Entry 6MJ2 (electron microscopy, 6.36 A resolution (low resolution: residue-level contacts below are approximate; hydrogen-bond / salt-bridge calls are withheld)); this record covers chains A and B of the 4 polymer chains in the assembly.

== Chain A (and B) ==
Molecule: Transient receptor potential cation channel subfamily M member 2
From: Homo sapiens
Notes: chain B of this document is another copy of the same molecule, construct and numbering; everything in this record applies to it too
Reference sequence: O94759 (TRPM2_HUMAN); residues 1-1503 here = UniProt positions 1-1503
Amino-acid sequence (1503 residues; row label = number of the first residue in the row):
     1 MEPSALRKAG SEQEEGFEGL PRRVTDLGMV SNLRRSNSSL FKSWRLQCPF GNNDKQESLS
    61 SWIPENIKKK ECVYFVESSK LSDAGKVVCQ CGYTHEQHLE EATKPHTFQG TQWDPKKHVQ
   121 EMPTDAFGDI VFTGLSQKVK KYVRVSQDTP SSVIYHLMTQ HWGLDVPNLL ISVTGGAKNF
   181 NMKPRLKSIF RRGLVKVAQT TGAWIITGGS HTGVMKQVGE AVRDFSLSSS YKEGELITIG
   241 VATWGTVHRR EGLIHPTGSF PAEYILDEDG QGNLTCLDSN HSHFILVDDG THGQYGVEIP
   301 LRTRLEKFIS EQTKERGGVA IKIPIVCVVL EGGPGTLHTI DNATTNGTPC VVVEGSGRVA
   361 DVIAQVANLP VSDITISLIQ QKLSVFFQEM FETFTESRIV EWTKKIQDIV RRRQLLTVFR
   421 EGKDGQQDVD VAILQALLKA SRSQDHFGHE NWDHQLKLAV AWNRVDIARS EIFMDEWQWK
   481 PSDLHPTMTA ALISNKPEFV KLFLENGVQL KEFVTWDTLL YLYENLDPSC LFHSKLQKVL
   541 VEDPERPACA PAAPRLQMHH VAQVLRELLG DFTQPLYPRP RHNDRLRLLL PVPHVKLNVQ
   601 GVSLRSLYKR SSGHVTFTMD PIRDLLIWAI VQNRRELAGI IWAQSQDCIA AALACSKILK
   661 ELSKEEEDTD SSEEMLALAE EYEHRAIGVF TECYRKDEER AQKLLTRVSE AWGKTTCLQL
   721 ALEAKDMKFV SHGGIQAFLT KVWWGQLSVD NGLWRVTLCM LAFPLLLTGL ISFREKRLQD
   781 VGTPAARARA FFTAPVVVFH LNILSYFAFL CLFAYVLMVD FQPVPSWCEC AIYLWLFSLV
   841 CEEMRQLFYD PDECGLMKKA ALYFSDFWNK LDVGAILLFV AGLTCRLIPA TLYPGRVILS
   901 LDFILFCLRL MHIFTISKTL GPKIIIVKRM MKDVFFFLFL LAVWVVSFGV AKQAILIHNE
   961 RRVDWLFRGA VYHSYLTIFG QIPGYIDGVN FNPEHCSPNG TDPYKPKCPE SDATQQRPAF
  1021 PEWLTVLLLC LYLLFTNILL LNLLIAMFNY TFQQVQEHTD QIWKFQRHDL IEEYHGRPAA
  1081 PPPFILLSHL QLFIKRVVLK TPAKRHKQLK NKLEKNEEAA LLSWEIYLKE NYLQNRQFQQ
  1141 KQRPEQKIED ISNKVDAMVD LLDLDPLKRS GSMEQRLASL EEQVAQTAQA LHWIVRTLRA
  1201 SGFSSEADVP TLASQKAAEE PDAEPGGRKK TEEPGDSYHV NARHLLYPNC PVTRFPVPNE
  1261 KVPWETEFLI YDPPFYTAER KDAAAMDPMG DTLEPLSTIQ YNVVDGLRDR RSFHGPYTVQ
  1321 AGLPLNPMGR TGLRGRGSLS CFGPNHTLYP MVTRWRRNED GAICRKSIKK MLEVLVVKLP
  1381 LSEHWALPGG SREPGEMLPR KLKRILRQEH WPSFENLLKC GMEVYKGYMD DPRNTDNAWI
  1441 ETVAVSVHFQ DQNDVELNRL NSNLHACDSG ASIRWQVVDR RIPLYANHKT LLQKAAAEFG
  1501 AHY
Unresolved in the structure: 1-66, 989-1019, 1166-1234
Curated features (UniProtKB/Swiss-Prot):
  - motif: F979 to I982 (Selectivity filter), G1390 to W1411 (Nudix box)
  - binding site (ADP-D-ribose): T174, N179, R302, G333, T336, L1381, S1382, D1431, R1433, Y1485, N1487
  - binding site (Ca(2+)): E843, Q846, N869, E1073
  - modified residue: T740 (Phosphothreonine)
  - mutagenesis: M215 (M215A: Abolishes lowering of temperature threshold for activation in response to reactive oxygen species. Abolishes channel activation in response to ADPR/Ca(2+)), Y295 (Y295A: Abolishes channel activation in response to ADP-ribose/Ca(2+)), R302 (R302A: No significant effect on channel activity; when associated with A-358. Abolishes channel activation in response to ADP-ribose/Ca(2+)), R358 (R358A: No significant effect on channel activity; when associated with A-302), K918 (K918A: Decreases in sensitivity to PIP2), K952 (K952A: Strongly reduces channel activity at ph 7.3. Increased residual channel activity after exposure to pH 5.5), H958 (H958A: No effect on channel activity), R961 (R961A: Mildly decreases channel activity), R962 (R962A: Abolishes channel activity), R968 (R968A: Abolishes channel activity), H973 (H973A: No effect on channel activity), G980 (G980A/C/S: Decreases permeability of Ca(2+) over Na(+)), 19 further mutagenesis entries in UniProt
Disulfide bonds: C327-C350
Metal / ion sites: Ca2+: E843, Q846, E1073
What the authors report for this chain:
  - Ca2+ coordination: E843, Q846, N869, E1073
  - conformationally variable residues (helix shift): I1045, Q1053
  - mutagenesis - R302A/R358A: unchanged signaling in response to ADPR

== Interface between chain A and chain B ==
Pairs across the interface (81; chain A residue first):
  S529(A) - R695(B)
  E667(A) - R695(B)
  D668(A) - Y694(B)
  D668(A) - G733(B)
  D668(A) - G734(B)
  T669(A) - T691(B)
  T669(A) - H732(B)
  D670(A) - T691(B)
  D933(A) - T919(B)
  F936(A) - L920(B)
  S947(A) - F903(B)
  F948(A) - F979(B)
  V950(A) - M818(B)
  A954(A) - R896(B)
  I955(A) - Y972(B)
  G980(A) - F979(B)
  G980(A) - Q981(B)
  I982(A) - F979(B)
  I982(A) - Q981(B)
  I982(A) - Y985(B)
  P983(A) - Y985(B)
  G984(A) - Y985(B)
  D987(A) - Y985(B)
  F1020(A) - D964(B)
  E1022(A) - R968(B)
  E1022(A) - Y972(B)
  L1024(A) - V897(B)
  L1024(A) - L901(B)
  T1025(A) - Y972(B)
  V1026(A) - V971(B)
  V1026(A) - Y972(B)
  V1026(A) - Y975(B)
  L1028(A) - L901(B)
  L1029(A) - Y975(B)
  L1029(A) - L976(B)
  L1029(A) - T977(B)
  L1029(A) - I978(B)
  L1029(A) - F979(B)
  C1030(A) - L941(B)
  C1030(A) - V945(B)
  Y1032(A) - F979(B)
  L1033(A) - I978(B)
  L1033(A) - F979(B)
  L1034(A) - V934(B)
  L1034(A) - F937(B)
  L1034(A) - L938(B)
  F1035(A) - M931(B)
  N1037(A) - L1044(B)
  I1038(A) - V934(B)
  I1038(A) - F937(B)
  L1039(A) - M911(B)
  L1041(A) - L1044(B)
  N1042(A) - M930(B)
  N1042(A) - L1044(B)
  I1045(A) - L1044(B)
  I1045(A) - F1048(B)
  A1046(A) - K923(B)
  A1046(A) - F1048(B)
  M1047(A) - K923(B)
  N1049(A) - F1048(B)
  N1049(A) - V1055(B)
  Y1050(A) - P922(B)
  Y1050(A) - K923(B)
  Y1050(A) - Q1056(B)
  F1052(A) - V1055(B)
  F1052(A) - Q1056(B)
  F1052(A) - E1057(B)
  Q1053(A) - Q1056(B)
  Q1053(A) - E1057(B)
  I1148(A) - I1148(B)
  I1148(A) - I1151(B)
  E1149(A) - P1144(B)
  I1151(A) - I1151(B)
  S1152(A) - I1151(B)
  S1152(A) - K1154(B)
  V1155(A) - K1154(B)
  D1156(A) - K1154(B)
  M1158(A) - M1158(B)
  V1159(A) - M1158(B)
  L1162(A) - M1158(B)
  L1162(A) - L1161(B)
Also at the interface, not in a pair above, chain A (56 interface residues in all): S671, V943, Q953, I957, G988, L1043
Also at the interface, not in a pair above, chain B (51 interface residues in all): I904, L910, F914, I926, V927, K1147

== In short ==
56 residues of chain A face 51 of chain B across their interface. Curated annotation (UniProt) lists 11
ADP-D-ribose-binding residues, 4 Ca2+-binding residues and 32 mutagenesis sites on chain A. From the paper:
R302A/R358A of chain A leave signaling in response to ADPR unchanged; Ca2+ coordination by E843(A), Q846(A)
and N869(A) among others.
Both chains are Transient receptor potential cation channel subfamily M member 2 (Homo sapiens). Entry 6MJ2
(Human TRPM2 ion channel in a calcium- and ADPR-bound state) was determined by electron microscopy, deposited
together with 6MIX and 6MIZ.
